Entry 8JAW (electron microscopy, 2.51 A resolution); this record covers chains F and H of the 12 polymer chains in the assembly.

== Chain F (and H) ==
Molecule: Methylcrotonoyl-CoA carboxylase subunit alpha, mitochondrial
Organism: Homo sapiens
Notes: EC 6.4.1.4; chain H of this document is another copy of the same molecule, construct and numbering; everything in this record applies to it too
UniProt: Q96RQ3 (MCCA_HUMAN); residue numbers follow UniProt; this construct covers 1-725
Chain sequence (725 residues; each row starts with the number of its first residue):
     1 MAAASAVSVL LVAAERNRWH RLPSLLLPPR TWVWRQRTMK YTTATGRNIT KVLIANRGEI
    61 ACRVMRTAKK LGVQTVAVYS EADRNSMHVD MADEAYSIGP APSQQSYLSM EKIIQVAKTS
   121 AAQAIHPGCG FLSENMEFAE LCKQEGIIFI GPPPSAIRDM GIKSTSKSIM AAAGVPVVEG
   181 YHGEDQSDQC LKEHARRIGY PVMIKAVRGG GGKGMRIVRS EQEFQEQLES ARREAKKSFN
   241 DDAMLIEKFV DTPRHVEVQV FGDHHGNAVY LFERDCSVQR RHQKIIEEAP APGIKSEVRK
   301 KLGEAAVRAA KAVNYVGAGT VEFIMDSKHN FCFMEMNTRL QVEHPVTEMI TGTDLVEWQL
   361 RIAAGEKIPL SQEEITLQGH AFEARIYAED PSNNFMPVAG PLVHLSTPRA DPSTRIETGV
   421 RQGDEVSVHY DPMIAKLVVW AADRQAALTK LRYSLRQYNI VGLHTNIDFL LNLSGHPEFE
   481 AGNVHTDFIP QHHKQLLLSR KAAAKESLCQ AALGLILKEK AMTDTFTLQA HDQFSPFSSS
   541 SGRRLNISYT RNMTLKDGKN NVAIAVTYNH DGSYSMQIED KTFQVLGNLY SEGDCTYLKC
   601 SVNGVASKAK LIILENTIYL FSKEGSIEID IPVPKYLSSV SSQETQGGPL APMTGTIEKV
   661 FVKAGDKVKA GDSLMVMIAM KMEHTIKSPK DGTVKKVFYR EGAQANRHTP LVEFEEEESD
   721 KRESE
Not modelled in the structure: 1-45, 205-215, 234-243, 718-725

== Chain F / chain H interface ==
Pairs across the interface (18):
  Asn48(F) - Gln445(H)
  Lys51(F) - Glu624(H)  salt bridge
  Lys70(F) - Lys450(H)
  Gly72(F) - Tyr453(H)
  Gln74(F) - Lys623(H)
  Gln74(F) - Glu624(H)  hydrogen bond
  Tyr79(F) - Gly604(H)  hydrogen bond (side chain-backbone)
  Asp90(F) - Lys599(H)  salt bridge
  Asp90(F) - Lys608(H)  hydrogen bond (backbone-side chain)
  Asp93(F) - Ala606(H)
  Asp93(F) - Lys623(H)  salt bridge
  Glu94(F) - Ala606(H)
  Glu94(F) - Glu624(H)
  Ala95(F) - Gly604(H)
  Ala95(F) - Val605(H)
  Ala95(F) - Ala606(H)  hydrogen bond (backbone-backbone)
  Tyr96(F) - Val605(H)  hydrophobic
  Arg361(F) - Ala442(H)
Also at the interface, not in a pair above, chain F (15 interface residues in all): Thr50, Ser97, Glu366
Also at the interface, not in a pair above, chain H (14 interface residues in all): Asp443, Thr449, Ser607

== Overview ==
15 residues of chain F and 14 residues of chain H are in contact; the contacts include 4 hydrogen bonds and 3
salt bridges. Polar contacts include Lys51(F)-Glu624(H), Asp90(F)-Lys599(H) and Asp93(F)-Lys623(H).
Chain F and chain H are both Methylcrotonoyl-CoA carboxylase subunit alpha, mitochondrial (Homo sapiens); the
structure, Human MCC in MCCD state, was determined by electron microscopy together with 7YBU, 8J4Z, 8J78,
8J7D, 8JAK, 8JXL and 3 further entries from the same study.
